8ATV - chains A and C of the 5 polymer chains in the assembly; structure by electron microscopy, 3.39 A resolution.

Chain A:
Name: DNA-directed RNA polymerase, mitochondrial
Organism: Saccharomyces cerevisiae S288C
Notes: EC 2.7.7.6
UniProt: P13433 (RPOM_YEAST); numbering as in UniProt (aligned over 100-1351)
Amino-acid sequence (1262 residues; numbered 90 to 1351; the number before each row is that of its first residue):
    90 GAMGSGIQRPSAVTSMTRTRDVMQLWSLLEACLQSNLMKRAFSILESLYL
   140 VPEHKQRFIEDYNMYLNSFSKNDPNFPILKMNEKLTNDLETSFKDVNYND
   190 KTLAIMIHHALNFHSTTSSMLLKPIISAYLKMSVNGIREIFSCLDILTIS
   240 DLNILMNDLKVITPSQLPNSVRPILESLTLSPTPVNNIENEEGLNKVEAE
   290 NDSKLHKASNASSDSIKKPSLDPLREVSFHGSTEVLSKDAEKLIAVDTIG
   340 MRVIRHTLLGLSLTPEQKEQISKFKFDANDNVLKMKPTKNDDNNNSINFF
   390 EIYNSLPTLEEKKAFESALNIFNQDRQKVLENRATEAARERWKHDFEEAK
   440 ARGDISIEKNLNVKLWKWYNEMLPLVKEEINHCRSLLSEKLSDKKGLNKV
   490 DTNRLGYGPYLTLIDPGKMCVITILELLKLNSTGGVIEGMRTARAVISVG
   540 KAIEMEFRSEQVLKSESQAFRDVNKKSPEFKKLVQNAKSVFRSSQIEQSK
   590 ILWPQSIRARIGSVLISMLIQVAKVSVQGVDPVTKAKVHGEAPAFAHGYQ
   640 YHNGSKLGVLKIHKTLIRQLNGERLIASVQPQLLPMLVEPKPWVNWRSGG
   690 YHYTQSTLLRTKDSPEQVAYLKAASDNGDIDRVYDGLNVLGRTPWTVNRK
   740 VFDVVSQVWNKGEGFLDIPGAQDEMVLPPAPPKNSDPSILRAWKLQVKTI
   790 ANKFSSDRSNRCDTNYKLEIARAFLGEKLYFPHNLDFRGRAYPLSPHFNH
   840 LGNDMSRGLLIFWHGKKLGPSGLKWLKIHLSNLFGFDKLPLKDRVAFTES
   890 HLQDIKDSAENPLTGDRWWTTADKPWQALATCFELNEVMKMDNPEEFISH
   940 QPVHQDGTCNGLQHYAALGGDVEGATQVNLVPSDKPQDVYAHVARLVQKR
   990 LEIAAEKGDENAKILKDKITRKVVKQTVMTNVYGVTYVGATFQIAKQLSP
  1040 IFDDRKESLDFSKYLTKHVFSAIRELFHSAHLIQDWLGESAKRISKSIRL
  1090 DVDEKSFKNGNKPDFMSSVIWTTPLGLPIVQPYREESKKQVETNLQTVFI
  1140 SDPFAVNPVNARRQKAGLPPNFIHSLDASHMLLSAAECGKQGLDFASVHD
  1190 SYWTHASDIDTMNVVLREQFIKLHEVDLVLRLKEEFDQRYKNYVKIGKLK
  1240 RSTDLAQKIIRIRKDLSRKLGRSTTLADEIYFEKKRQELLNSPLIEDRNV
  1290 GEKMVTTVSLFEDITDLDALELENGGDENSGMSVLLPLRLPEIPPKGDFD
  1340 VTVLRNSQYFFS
Unresolved in the structure: 90-385, 556-588, 1310-1319
Construct notes: expression tag (90-99)

Chain C:
Molecule: pppGpGpApApA (4-nt RNA)
Sequence (4 nucleotides; row label = number of the first residue in the row):
   102 GAAA
Covalent attachments: guanosine-5'-triphosphate (GTP) linked to G102

Chain A / chain C interface:
Residue-residue contacts - 18 pairs, chain A then chain C:
  Arg829(A) - A104(C)  hydrogen bond to the base
  Arg829(A) - A105(C)  hydrogen bond to the sugar
  Leu840(A) - A103(C)  hydrogen bond to the sugar
  Gly841(A) - A103(C)  sugar contact
  Asn842(A) - G102(C)  sugar contact
  Arg846(A) - A103(C)  hydrogen bond to the phosphate
  Arg846(A) - A104(C)  salt bridge to the phosphate
  Asn949(A) - A105(C)  phosphate contact
  Gly950(A) - A105(C)  hydrogen bond to the phosphate
  Gln1015(A) - A105(C)  base contact
  Met1018(A) - A105(C)  base contact
  Tyr1022(A) - A105(C)  hydrogen bond to the sugar
  His1163(A) - A105(C)  hydrogen bond to the sugar
  Asp1166(A) - A105(C)  sugar contact
  Val1187(A) - A104(C)  sugar contact
  His1188(A) - A104(C)  hydrogen bond to the sugar
  Asp1189(A) - A104(C)  phosphate contact
  Asp1189(A) - A105(C)  phosphate contact
Interface residues without a listed pair, chain A (16 interface residues in all): Thr1019

In short:
16 residues of chain A and 4 residues of chain C are in contact, with 8 hydrogen bonds and 1 salt bridge.
Polar pairs include Arg829(A)-A104(C), Arg829(A)-A105(C) and Leu840(A)-A103(C).
Chain A is DNA-directed RNA polymerase, mitochondrial (Saccharomyces cerevisiae S288C) and chain C is
pppGpGpApApA (4-nt RNA); the structure, Cryo-EM structure of yeast mitochondrial RNA polymerase transcription
initiation complex with 5-mer RNA, pppGpGpApApA (IC5), was determined by electron microscopy (same publication
as 8AP1, 8ATT, 8ATW, 8C5S, 8C5U and 8Q63).
